PDB entry 8XA2 | electron microscopy, 4.00 A resolution | chains F and R of the 8 polymer chains in the assembly

# Chain F
Name: Major capsid protein
Source organism: Human alphaherpesvirus 3
UniProtKB: Q6QCL5 (Q6QCL5_HHV3); residue numbers follow UniProt; this construct covers 25-1394
Chain sequence (1370 residues; each row starts with the number of its first residue):
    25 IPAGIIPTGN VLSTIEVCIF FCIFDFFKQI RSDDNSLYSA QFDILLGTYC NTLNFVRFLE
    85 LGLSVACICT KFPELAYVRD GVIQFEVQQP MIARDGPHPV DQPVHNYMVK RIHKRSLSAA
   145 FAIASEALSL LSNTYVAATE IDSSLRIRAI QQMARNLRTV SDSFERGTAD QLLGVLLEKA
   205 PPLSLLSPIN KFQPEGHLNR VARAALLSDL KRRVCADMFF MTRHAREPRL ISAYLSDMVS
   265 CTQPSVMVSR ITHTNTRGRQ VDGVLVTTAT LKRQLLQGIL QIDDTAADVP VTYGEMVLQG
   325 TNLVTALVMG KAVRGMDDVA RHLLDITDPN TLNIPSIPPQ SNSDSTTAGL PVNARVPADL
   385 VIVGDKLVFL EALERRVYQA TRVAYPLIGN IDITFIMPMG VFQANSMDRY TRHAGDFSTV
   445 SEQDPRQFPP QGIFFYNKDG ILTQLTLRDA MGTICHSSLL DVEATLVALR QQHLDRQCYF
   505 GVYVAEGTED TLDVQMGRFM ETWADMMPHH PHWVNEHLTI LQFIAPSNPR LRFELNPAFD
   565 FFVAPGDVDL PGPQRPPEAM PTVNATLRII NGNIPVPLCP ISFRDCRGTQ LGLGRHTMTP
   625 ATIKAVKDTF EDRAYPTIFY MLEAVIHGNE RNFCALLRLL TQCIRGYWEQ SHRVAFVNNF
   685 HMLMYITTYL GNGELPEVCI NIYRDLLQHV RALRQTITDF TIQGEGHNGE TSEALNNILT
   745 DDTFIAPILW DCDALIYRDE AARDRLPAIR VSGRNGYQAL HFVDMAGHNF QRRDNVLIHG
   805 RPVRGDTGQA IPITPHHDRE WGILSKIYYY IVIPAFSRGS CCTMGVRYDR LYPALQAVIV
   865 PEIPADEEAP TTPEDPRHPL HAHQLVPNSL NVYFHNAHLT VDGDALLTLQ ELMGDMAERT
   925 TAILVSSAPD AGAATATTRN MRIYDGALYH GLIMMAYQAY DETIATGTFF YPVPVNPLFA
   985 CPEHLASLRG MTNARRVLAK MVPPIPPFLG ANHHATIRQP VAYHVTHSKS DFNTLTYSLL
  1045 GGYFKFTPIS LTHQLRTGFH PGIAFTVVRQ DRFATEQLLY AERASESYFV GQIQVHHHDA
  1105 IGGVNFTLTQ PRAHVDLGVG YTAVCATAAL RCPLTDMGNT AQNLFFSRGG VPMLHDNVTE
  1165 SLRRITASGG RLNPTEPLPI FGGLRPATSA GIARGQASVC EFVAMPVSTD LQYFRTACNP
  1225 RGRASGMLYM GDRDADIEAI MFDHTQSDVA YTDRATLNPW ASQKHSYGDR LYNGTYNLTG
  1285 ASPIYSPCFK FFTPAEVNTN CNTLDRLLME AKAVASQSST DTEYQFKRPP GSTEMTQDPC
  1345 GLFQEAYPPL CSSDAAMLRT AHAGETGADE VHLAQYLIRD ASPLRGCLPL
Disordered / not traced: 46-80, 317-377, 1230-1348
Sequence notes: conflict I43 (Ala in Q6QCL5), F44 (His in Q6QCL5), F45 (Arg in Q6QCL5), A161 (Asp in Q6QCL5), A162 (Gly in Q6QCL5), S185 (Leu in Q6QCL5), A814 (Gly in Q6QCL5)
Disulfides: C846-C985

# Chain R
Name: Tri2A
Source organism: Human alphaherpesvirus 3
Chain sequence (256 residues; row label = number of the first residue in the row; note: 57 numbers in that range are skipped by the numbering (no residue carries them; nothing is unmodelled there)):
     3 AMPFEIEVLL PGELSPAETS ALQKCEGKII TFSTLRHRAS LVDIALSSYY INGAPPDTLS
    63 LLEAYRMRFA AVITRVIPGK LLAHAIGVGT PTPGLFIQNT SPVDLCNGDY ICLLPPVYGS
   123 ADSIRLDSVG LEIVFPLTIP QTLMREIIAK VVARAVEDL
   206 NLMFSINEGC LLILALIPRL LALLIPRLLA L
   244 VTREAAQLIH PEAPMLM
   267 LPIYETISSW ISTSSRLGDT LGTRAILRVC VFDGPSTVHP GDRTAVIQV

# How chain F and chain R interact
Pairs across the interface (4):
  G120(F) - H39(R)
  P121(F) - H39(R)
  H122(F) - F6(R)
  H122(F) - H39(R)
Also at the interface, not in a pair above, chain F (4 interface residues in all): D119
Also at the interface, not in a pair above, chain R (4 interface residues in all): R38, R40

# Overview
Chain F and chain R each contribute 4 residues to their interface.
Here chain F is Major capsid protein and chain R is Tri2A, both from Human alphaherpesvirus 3. Entry 8XA2
(Penton capsomer of the VZV B-Capsid) was determined by electron microscopy together with 8X9W, 8X9X, 8X9Y,
8X9Z, 8XA0, 8XA1 and 8XA3 from the same study.
